8EUF - chains T and Y of the 10 polymer chains in the assembly; structure by electron microscopy, 3.41 A resolution.

[Chain T]
Molecule: RuvB-like protein 1
Source organism: Saccharomyces cerevisiae S288C
Notes: EC 3.6.4.12
Reference sequence: Q03940 (RUVB1_YEAST); residues 1-463 here = UniProt positions 1-463
Sequence (463 residues; each row starts with the number of its first residue):
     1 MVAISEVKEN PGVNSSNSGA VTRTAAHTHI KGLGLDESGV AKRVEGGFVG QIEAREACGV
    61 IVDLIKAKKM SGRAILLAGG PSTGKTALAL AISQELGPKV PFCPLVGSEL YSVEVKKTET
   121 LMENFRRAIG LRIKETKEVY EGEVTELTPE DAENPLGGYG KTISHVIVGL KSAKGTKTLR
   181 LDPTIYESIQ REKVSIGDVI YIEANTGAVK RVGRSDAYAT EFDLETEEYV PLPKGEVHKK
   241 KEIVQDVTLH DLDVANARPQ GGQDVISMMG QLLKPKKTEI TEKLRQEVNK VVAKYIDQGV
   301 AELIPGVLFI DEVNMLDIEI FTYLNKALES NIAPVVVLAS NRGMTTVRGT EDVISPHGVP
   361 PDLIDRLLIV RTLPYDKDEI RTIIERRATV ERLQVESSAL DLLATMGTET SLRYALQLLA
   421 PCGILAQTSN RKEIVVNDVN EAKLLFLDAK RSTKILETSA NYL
Disordered / not traced: 1-20, 155-160

[Chain Y]
Molecule: RuvB-like protein 2
Source organism: Saccharomyces cerevisiae S288C
Notes: EC 3.6.4.12
Reference sequence: Q12464 (RUVB2_YEAST); residues 1-460 here = UniProt positions 1-460
Sequence (460 residues; numbered 1 to 460; the number before each row is that of its first residue):
     1 MSIQTSDPNE TSDLKSLSLI AAHSHITGLG LDENLQPRPT SEGMVGQLQA RRAAGVILKM
    61 VQNGTIAGRA VLVAGPPSTG KTALAMGVSQ SLGKDVPFTA IAGSEIFSLE LSKTEALTQA
   121 FRKSIGIKIK EETELIEGEV VEIQIDRSIT GGHKQGKLTI KTTDMETIYE LGNKMIDGLT
   181 KEKVLAGDVI SIDKASGKIT KLGRSFARSR DYDAMGADTR FVQCPEGELQ KRKTVVHTVS
   241 LHEIDVINSR TQGFLALFTG DTGEIRSEVR DQINTKVAEW KEEGKAEIVP GVLFIDEVHM
   301 LDIECFSFIN RALEDEFAPI VMMATNRGVS KTRGTNYKSP HGLPLDLLDR SIIITTKSYN
   361 EQEIKTILSI RAQEEEVELS SDALDLLTKT GVETSLRYSS NLISVAQQIA MKRKNNTVEV
   421 EDVKRAYLLF LDSARSVKYV QENESQYIDD QGNVQISIAK
Disordered / not traced: 1-15
Swiss-Prot annotation at these positions:
  - binding site (ATP): Gly-75 to Thr-82

[Chain T / chain Y interface]
Residue-residue contacts - 126 pairs, chain T then chain Y:
  Glu-37(T) / Lys-412(Y)  hydrogen bond (backbone-side chain)
  Gly-39(T) / Lys-412(Y)
  Glu-56(T) / Arg-425(Y)  salt bridge
  Ala-57(T) / Phe-430(Y)
  Val-60(T) / Val-405(Y)
  Val-60(T) / Ile-409(Y)  hydrophobic
  Ile-61(T) / Phe-430(Y)  hydrophobic
  Asp-63(T) / Gln-408(Y)
  Asp-63(T) / Lys-412(Y)
  Leu-64(T) / Ser-404(Y)
  Leu-64(T) / Val-405(Y)  hydrophobic
  Leu-64(T) / Gln-408(Y)
  Ala-67(T) / Gln-408(Y)
  Lys-68(T) / Leu-19(Y)
  Lys-69(T) / Leu-19(Y)
  Lys-69(T) / Ile-20(Y)  hydrogen bond (backbone-backbone)
  Met-70(T) / Ile-20(Y)
  Met-70(T) / Glu-375(Y)
  Ser-71(T) / Ile-20(Y)  hydrogen bond (backbone-backbone)
  Ser-71(T) / Ala-21(Y)
  Arg-73(T) / Asn-401(Y)  hydrogen bond (side chain-backbone)
  Arg-73(T) / Ser-404(Y)
  Arg-73(T) / Val-405(Y)
  Gly-80(T) / Gln-446(Y)
  Pro-81(T) / Gln-446(Y)
  Pro-81(T) / Ile-448(Y)  hydrophobic
  Ser-82(T) / Ile-456(Y)
  Val-113(T) / Leu-109(Y)
  Val-115(T) / Leu-109(Y)
  Lys-116(T) / Glu-105(Y)  hydrogen bond (side chain-backbone)
  Lys-116(T) / Phe-107(Y)
  Lys-116(T) / Ser-108(Y)
  Lys-116(T) / Leu-109(Y)
  Thr-118(T) / Ser-104(Y)
  Tyr-140(T) / Asp-213(Y)  hydrogen bond
  Ser-164(T) / Tyr-212(Y)  hydrogen bond (backbone-side chain)
  His-165(T) / Tyr-212(Y)
  Thr-178(T) / Asp-213(Y)
  Leu-179(T) / Asp-213(Y)
  Arg-180(T) / Tyr-212(Y)
  Arg-180(T) / Asp-213(Y)  hydrogen bond (backbone-backbone)
  Arg-180(T) / Ala-214(Y)
  Leu-181(T) / Ala-214(Y)  hydrophobic
  Asp-182(T) / Tyr-212(Y)
  Asp-182(T) / Gly-216(Y)
  Thr-184(T) / Gly-216(Y)
  Ile-185(T) / Met-215(Y)
  Ala-204(T) / Ala-214(Y)
  Ala-204(T) / Met-215(Y)  hydrogen bond (backbone-backbone)
  Asn-205(T) / Met-215(Y)
  Asn-205(T) / Gly-216(Y)
  Thr-206(T) / Gly-216(Y)
  Thr-206(T) / Ala-217(Y)
  Arg-258(T) / Thr-259(Y)
  Lys-276(T) / Glu-110(Y)
  Thr-278(T) / Thr-259(Y)
  Glu-279(T) / Ser-108(Y)
  Glu-279(T) / Glu-110(Y)
  Glu-279(T) / Thr-259(Y)
  Glu-279(T) / Gly-260(Y)
  Ile-280(T) / Thr-259(Y)
  Thr-281(T) / Leu-257(Y)
  Thr-281(T) / Phe-258(Y)
  Lys-283(T) / Glu-243(Y)  salt bridge
  Leu-284(T) / Phe-258(Y)  hydrophobic
  Asn-289(T) / Leu-17(Y)
  Val-292(T) / Leu-17(Y)  hydrophobic
  Ile-296(T) / Leu-17(Y)  hydrophobic
  Leu-303(T) / Leu-17(Y)  hydrophobic
  Ile-318(T) / Met-300(Y)  hydrophobic
  Glu-319(T) / Ser-104(Y)  hydrogen bond (backbone-side chain)
  Glu-319(T) / Phe-107(Y)
  Glu-319(T) / Arg-333(Y)  salt bridge
  Thr-322(T) / Ser-104(Y)
  Thr-322(T) / Glu-297(Y)
  Thr-322(T) / Met-300(Y)
  Tyr-323(T) / Glu-105(Y)
  Asn-325(T) / Glu-297(Y)  hydrogen bond
  Lys-326(T) / Ala-100(Y)  hydrogen bond (side chain-backbone)
  Lys-326(T) / Ile-101(Y)
  Lys-326(T) / Ala-102(Y)
  Lys-326(T) / Glu-105(Y)  salt bridge
  Glu-329(T) / Ala-21(Y)
  Glu-329(T) / His-23(Y)  salt bridge
  Glu-329(T) / Thr-82(Y)
  Ser-330(T) / Ala-21(Y)
  Asn-331(T) / Ser-18(Y)
  Asn-331(T) / Leu-19(Y)  hydrogen bond (backbone-backbone)
  Asn-331(T) / Ala-21(Y)
  Ile-332(T) / Leu-17(Y)
  Asn-341(T) / Tyr-447(Y)
  Asn-341(T) / Ile-448(Y)  hydrogen bond (backbone-backbone)
  Arg-342(T) / Tyr-447(Y)
  Arg-342(T) / Ile-448(Y)
  Gly-343(T) / Val-440(Y)
  Gly-343(T) / Tyr-447(Y)
  Gly-343(T) / Ile-448(Y)  hydrogen bond (backbone-backbone)
  Met-344(T) / Val-440(Y)  hydrophobic
  Met-344(T) / Gln-441(Y)
  Thr-346(T) / Asp-450(Y)  hydrogen bond
  Pro-356(T) / Val-437(Y)  hydrophobic
  His-357(T) / Ser-436(Y)  hydrogen bond
  His-357(T) / Tyr-447(Y)
  Ile-364(T) / Ser-433(Y)
  Asp-365(T) / Ser-395(Y)  hydrogen bond
  Asp-365(T) / Arg-397(Y)  salt bridge
  Arg-366(T) / Arg-397(Y)
  Arg-366(T) / Asn-401(Y)  hydrogen bond (backbone-side chain)
  Leu-368(T) / Tyr-398(Y)  hydrophobic
  Leu-368(T) / Phe-430(Y)  hydrophobic
  Ile-369(T) / Phe-430(Y)
  Ile-369(T) / Leu-431(Y)  hydrogen bond (backbone-backbone)
  Ile-369(T) / Ser-436(Y)
  Val-370(T) / Phe-430(Y)  hydrophobic
  Arg-371(T) / Leu-431(Y)
  Arg-371(T) / Tyr-439(Y)  hydrogen bond (side chain-backbone)
  Arg-371(T) / Asn-443(Y)  hydrogen bond
  Pro-374(T) / Gln-446(Y)
  Tyr-375(T) / Ile-458(Y)
  Asp-376(T) / Ile-458(Y)
  Ile-380(T) / Ile-458(Y)  hydrophobic
  Thr-408(T) / Ser-457(Y)
  Thr-408(T) / Ile-458(Y)
  Thr-408(T) / Ala-459(Y)
  Glu-409(T) / Ser-457(Y)  hydrogen bond (backbone-side chain)
  Thr-410(T) / Ser-457(Y)  hydrogen bond (backbone-side chain)
Also at the interface, not in a pair above, chain T (95 interface residues in all): Asp-36, Ser-38, Glu-53, Ala-78, Gly-79, Ile-202, Gly-207, Ala-257, Pro-259, Glu-287, Ala-293, Pro-305, Thr-345, Glu-351, Asp-362, Lys-377, Ser-411, Lys-450
Also at the interface, not in a pair above, chain Y (70 interface residues in all): Ser-78, Leu-111, Asp-211, Thr-219, Asp-261, Asn-326, Arg-327, Lys-331, Ser-400, Leu-429, Asp-432, Val-454

[Summary]
95 residues of chain T and 70 residues of chain Y are in contact, with 24 hydrogen bonds and 6 salt bridges.
Among the polar pairs are Glu-56(T)/Arg-425(Y), Lys-283(T)/Glu-243(Y) and Glu-319(T)/Arg-333(Y). From UniProt:
8 ATP-binding residues on chain Y.
Here chain T is RuvB-like protein 1 and chain Y is RuvB-like protein 2, both from Saccharomyces cerevisiae
S288C. Entry 8EUF (Class2 of the INO80-Nucleosome complex) was determined by electron microscopy, deposited
together with 8ETS, 8ETT, 8ETU, 8ETV, 8ETW, 8EU9, 8EUE and 8EUJ.
